Entry 6AYQ (X-ray diffraction, 1.42 A resolution); this record covers chains A and B.

== Chain A (and B) ==
Name: 5'-methylthioadenosine/S-adenosylhomocysteine nucleosidase
Source organism: Campylobacter jejuni
Notes: EC 3.2.2.9; chain B of this document is another copy of the same molecule, construct and numbering; everything in this record applies to it too
UniProtKB: A0A1E7P7U4 (A0A1E7P7U4_CAMJU); residues 1-228 here = UniProt positions 1-228
Amino-acid sequence (238 residues; numbered -9 to 228; the number before each row is that of its first residue; numbers below 1 keep their minus sign (Met-9 is residue -9)):
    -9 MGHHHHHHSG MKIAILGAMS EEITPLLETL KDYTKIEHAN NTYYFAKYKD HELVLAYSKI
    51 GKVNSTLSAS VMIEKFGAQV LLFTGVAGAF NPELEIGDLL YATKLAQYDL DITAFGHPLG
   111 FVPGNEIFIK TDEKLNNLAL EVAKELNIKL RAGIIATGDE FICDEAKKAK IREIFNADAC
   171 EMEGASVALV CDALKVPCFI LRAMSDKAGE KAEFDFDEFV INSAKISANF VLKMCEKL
Disordered / not traced: -9 to -1 (chain B: -9 to 0)
Sequence notes: initiating methionine (-9); expression tag (-8 to 0); conflict Asp40 (Asn in A0A1E7P7U4)
Small-molecule neighbours: TDI ((3R,4S)-1-[(4-amino-5H-pyrrolo[3,2-d]pyrimidin-7-yl)methyl]-4-[(methylsulfanyl)methyl]pyrrolidin-3-ol): Ala8, Met9, Glu12, Ile50, Val76, Ala77, Gly78, Glu150, Phe151, Ile152, Cys170, Glu171, Met172, Glu173, Arg192, Ser195, Asp196, Ala198, Phe206

== Interface between chain A and chain B ==
Pairs across the interface (74; chain A residue first):
  His28(A) with Glu64(B), salt bridge; Leu184(B)
  Ala29(A) with Ala183(B); Leu184(B), hydrophobic
  Asn30(A) with Ala183(B)
  Lys49(A) with Pro113(B); Gly114(B); Asn115(B), hydrogen bond
  Ile50(A) with Val112(B)
  Lys52(A) with Val53(B); Asp149(B), salt bridge
  Val53(A) with Lys52(B); Thr56(B); Gln97(B); Ser176(B)
  Asn54(A) with Val112(B); Asn115(B), hydrogen bond
  Thr56(A) with Val53(B); Thr56(B); Leu57(B)
  Leu57(A) with Thr56(B); Ser60(B); Ala183(B), hydrophobic
  Ser60(A) with Leu57(B); Ser60(B), hydrogen bond
  Val61(A) with Glu64(B)
  Glu64(A) with His28(B), salt bridge; Val61(B); Lys65(B)
  Lys65(A) with Glu64(B)
  Gln97(A) with Val53(B); Asp149(B)
  Asp99(A) with Asp149(B)
  Leu100(A) with Asp149(B)
  Asp101(A) with Asp149(B), hydrogen bond (backbone-backbone); Glu150(B); Phe151(B), hydrogen bond (backbone-backbone)
  Ile102(A) with Ile50(B), hydrophobic; Met172(B), hydrophobic
  Ala104(A) with Phe151(B), hydrophobic; Cys153(B), hydrophobic
  Phe105(A) with Phe151(B), hydrophobic; Glu203(B); Phe206(B), hydrophobic; Asp207(B)
  Val112(A) with Ile50(B); Asn54(B)
  Pro113(A) with Lys49(B)
  Gly114(A) with Lys49(B)
  Asn115(A) with Lys49(B), hydrogen bond; Asn54(B), hydrogen bond
  Asp149(A) with Lys52(B), salt bridge; Gln97(B); Asp99(B); Leu100(B); Asp101(B), hydrogen bond (backbone-backbone)
  Glu150(A) with Asp101(B)
  Phe151(A) with Asp101(B), hydrogen bond (backbone-backbone); Ala104(B), hydrophobic; Phe105(B), hydrophobic
  Cys153(A) with Ala104(B), hydrophobic
  Met172(A) with Ile102(B), hydrophobic
  Ser176(A) with Val53(B)
  Leu179(A) with Val53(B), hydrophobic
  Asp182(A) with Asn30(B), hydrogen bond
  Ala183(A) with Ala29(B); Asn30(B); Leu57(B), hydrophobic
  Leu184(A) with His28(B); Ala29(B), hydrophobic
  Glu203(A) with Ala104(B); Phe105(B)
  Phe206(A) with Phe105(B), hydrophobic
  Asp207(A) with Phe105(B)
Interface residues without a listed pair, chain A (39 interface residues in all): Val180
Interface residues without a listed pair, chain B (38 interface residues in all): Leu179, Val180

== Summary ==
39 residues of chain A and 38 residues of chain B are in contact; the contacts include 10 hydrogen bonds and 4
salt bridges. Among the polar pairs are His28(A)-Glu64(B), Lys52(A)-Asp149(B) and Lys49(A)-Asn115(B). Ligands
of chain A: compound TDI.
Chain A and chain B are both 5'-methylthioadenosine/S-adenosylhomocysteine nucleosidase (Campylobacter
jejuni); the structure, Crystal structure of Campylobacter jejuni 5'-methylthioadenosine/S-adenosyl
homocysteine nucleosidase (MTAN) complexed with methylthio-DADMe-Immucillin-A, was determined by X-ray
diffraction together with 6AYM, 6AYO, 6AYR, 6AYS and 6AYT from the same study.
